Entry 1BX2 (X-ray diffraction, 2.60 A resolution); this record covers chains A and E of the 6 polymer chains in the assembly.

Chain A:
Name: Protein (HLA-DR2)
From: Homo sapiens
Notes: fragment: extracellular domains alpha 1, alpha 2
UniProtKB: P01903 (2DRA_HUMAN); numbering as in UniProt (aligned over 2-181)
Chain sequence (180 residues; numbered 2 to 181; the number before each row is that of its first residue):
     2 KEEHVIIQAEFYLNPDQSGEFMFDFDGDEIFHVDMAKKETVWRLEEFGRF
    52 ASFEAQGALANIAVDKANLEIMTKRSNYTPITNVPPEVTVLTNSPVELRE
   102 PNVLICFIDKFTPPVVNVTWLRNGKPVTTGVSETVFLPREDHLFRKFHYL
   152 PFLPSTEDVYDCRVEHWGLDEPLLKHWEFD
Swiss-Prot annotation at these positions:
  - site: Asn94 (Pathogen-derived peptide antigen)
  - glycosylation: Asn103 (N-linked (GlcNAc...) asparagine)
Cystine bridges: Cys107-Cys163
Glycans and other covalent adducts: N-acetylglucosamine (NAG) linked to Asn118

Chain E:
Name: Protein (HLA-DR2)
From: Homo sapiens
Notes: fragment: extracellular domains beta 1, beta 2
UniProtKB: P04229 (2B11_HUMAN); residues 3-191 here = UniProt positions 3-191
Chain sequence (191 residues; numbered 3 to 193; the number before each row is that of its first residue):
     3 TRPRFLWQPKRECHFFNGTERVRFLDRYFYNQEESVRFDSDVGEFRAVTE
    53 LGRPDAEYWNSQKDILEQARAAVDTYCRHNYGVVESFTVQRRVQPKVTVY
   103 PSKTQPLQHHNLLVCSVSGFYPGSIEVRWFLNGQEEKAGMVSTGLIQNGD
   153 WTFQTLVMLETVPRSGEVYTCQVEHPSVTSPLTVEWRARSE
Unresolved in the structure: 192-193
Cystine bridges: Cys15-Cys79, Cys117-Cys173

Chain A / chain E interface:
Pairs across the interface - 13 pairs, chain A then chain E:
  Thr157(A) - His112(E)  hydrogen bond (backbone-side chain)
  Glu158(A) - His111(E)  salt bridge
  Glu158(A) - His112(E)
  Val160(A) - His112(E)
  Asp162(A) - Val143(E)
  Asp162(A) - Glu162(E)
  Leu175(A) - Met142(E)
  Leu175(A) - Val143(E)
  His177(A) - Leu114(E)
  His177(A) - Glu162(E)  salt bridge
  Glu179(A) - Lys105(E)  salt bridge
  Glu179(A) - His112(E)  salt bridge
  Asp181(A) - Lys105(E)  salt bridge
Also at the interface, not in a pair above, chain A (9 interface residues in all): Asp159

Overview:
9 residues of chain A and 7 residues of chain E are in contact; the contacts include 1 hydrogen bond and 5
salt bridges. Polar pairs include Glu158(A)-His111(E), His177(A)-Glu162(E) and Glu179(A)-Lys105(E). Covalently
linked N-acetylglucosamine: at Asn118(A).
Chain A is Protein (HLA-DR2) and chain E is Protein (HLA-DR2), both from Homo sapiens; the structure, Crystal
structure of HLA-DR2 (dra*0101,drb1*1501) complexed with a peptide from human myelin basic protein, was
determined by X-ray diffraction.
